PDB entry 8QNL | X-ray diffraction, 2.27 A resolution | chains B and C of the 6 polymer chains in the assembly

[Chain B]
Protein: Antitoxin Xre/MbcA/ParS-like toxin-binding domain-containing protein
Organism: Pseudomonas aeruginosa PAO1
Reference sequence: Q9I4U5 (Q9I4U5_PSEAE); residues 29-122 here correspond to UniProt positions 2-95 (UniProt number = residue number - 27)
Sequence (129 residues; numbered -6 to 122; the number before each row is that of its first residue; numbers below 1 keep their minus sign (Met-6 is residue -6)):
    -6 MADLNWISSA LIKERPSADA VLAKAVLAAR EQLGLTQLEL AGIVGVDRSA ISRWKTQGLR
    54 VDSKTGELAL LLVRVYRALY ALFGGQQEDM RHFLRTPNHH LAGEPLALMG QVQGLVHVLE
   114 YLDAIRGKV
Disordered / not traced: -6 to 6, 120-122
Construct notes: initiating methionine (-6); expression tag (-5 to 28)
What the authors report for this chain:
  - binding site for phosphate ion: Arg70, Arg119

[Chain C]
Protein: RES domain-containing protein
Organism: Pseudomonas aeruginosa PAO1
Reference sequence: Q9I4U4 (Q9I4U4_PSEAE); numbering as in UniProt (aligned over 2-251)
Sequence (264 residues; numbered -12 to 251; the number before each row is that of its first residue; numbers below 1 keep their minus sign (Met-12 is residue -12)):
   -12 MGSSHHHHHH SQDPSEIWRQ CKGERHIRPL QGRLVRLVES QEQVATLQLV DTLEEQALLE
    48 ELLESSKPPV PADAEPLHYL LKTPFRYPPL RWGSRFGRRH EPSLFYAALK LETAMAESAY
   108 YRCVLWSGMV VPPPSGRILS EHASFEAGWK VERGIRLQAP PFSDHEAALT DIADYRAPQE
   168 LGSAMRSAGV QAFEYRSARC PERGCNVALF TPAAFTEKRP RNLTPWLCET TAGYVAFKPA
   228 HVPGSPKIFS WELFLVDGKL PHPA
Disordered / not traced: -12 to 0, 251
Construct notes: initiating methionine (-12); expression tag (-11 to 1)
What the authors report for this chain:
  - binding site for phosphate ion: Lys54, Tyr66, Thr70, Arg73, Tyr74, Arg82, Glu104, Tyr108, Tyr162, Arg186
  - catalytic residues: Arg23, Arg82, Tyr93, Ser184, Asn193 (by similarity / conservation)
  - mutagenesis - E29D/R82A: abolished catalytic activity
  - mutagenesis - E29D/R82A: increased growth
  - mutagenesis - E29D: decreased growth
  - mutagenesis - E29D: increased catalytic activity
  - mutagenesis - E29D: decreased binding to Antitoxin Xre/MbcA/ParS-like toxin-binding domain-containing protein (chain B)
  - self-association interface (contacts with another copy of this molecule): Gln30

[How chain B and chain C interact]
Contacting residue pairs - 13 pairs, chain B then chain C:
  His93(B) - Pro89(C)
  Ala95(B) - Pro56(C)  hydrophobic
  Leu101(B) - Pro56(C)  hydrophobic
  Gln104(B) - Ser52(C)
  Gln104(B) - Ser53(C)
  Gln104(B) - Lys54(C)
  Gln104(B) - Pro55(C)
  Gln106(B) - Ser53(C)
  Gln106(B) - Pro55(C)
  His110(B) - Arg86(C)  hydrogen bond
  Glu113(B) - Arg86(C)
  Tyr114(B) - His87(C)
  Ala117(B) - His87(C)
Other interface residues (no listed pair), chain B (10 interface residues in all): Ile118

[Summary]
The interface between chain B and chain C involves 10 residues on one side and 8 on the other, with 1 hydrogen
bond. The hydrogen-bonded pair is His110(B)-Arg86(C). From the paper: catalytic residues Arg23(C), Arg82(C)
and Tyr93(C) among others; E29D/R82A of chain C abolish catalytic activity.
Here chain B is Antitoxin Xre/MbcA/ParS-like toxin-binding domain-containing protein and chain C is RES
domain-containing protein, both from Pseudomonas aeruginosa PAO1. Entry 8QNL (Structure of the toxin-antitoxin
NatRT complex from Pseudomonas aeruginosa) was determined by X-ray diffraction together with 8QNQ from the
same study.
